PDB entry 2CHE | X-ray diffraction, 1.80 A resolution | chain A

[Chain A]
Protein: CHEY
Source organism: Salmonella typhimurium
UniProt: P0A2D5 (CHEY_SALTY); residues 2-129 here correspond to UniProt positions 1-128 (UniProt number = residue number - 1)
Amino-acid sequence (128 residues; each row starts with the number of its first residue):
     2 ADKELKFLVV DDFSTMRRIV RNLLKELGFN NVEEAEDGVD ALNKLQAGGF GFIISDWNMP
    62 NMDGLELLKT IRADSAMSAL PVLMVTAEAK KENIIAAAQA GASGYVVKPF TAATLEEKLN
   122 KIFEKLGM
Metal / ion sites: Mg2+: Asp13, Asp57, Asn59
UniProt features mapped onto this chain:
  - binding site (Mg(2+)): Asp13

[Overview]
Asp13, Asp57 and Asn59 coordinate Mg2+. UniProt lists Mg2+-binding residue Asp13.
Chain A is CHEY (Salmonella typhimurium); the structure, Structure of the MG2+-bound form of chey and
mechanism of phosphoryl transfer in bacterial chemotaxis, was determined by X-ray diffraction, deposited
together with 2CHF.
